3F4Y - chains C and F of the 6 polymer chains in the assembly; structure by X-ray diffraction, 2.00 A resolution.

# Chain C
Name: Envelope glycoprotein gp160
Notes: fragment: HIV gp41 NHR domain
UniProt: P04580 (ENV_HV1Z6); residues 1-36 here correspond to UniProt positions 545-580 (UniProt number = residue number + 544)
Sequence (38 residues; each row starts with the number of its first residue; numbering starts at 0):
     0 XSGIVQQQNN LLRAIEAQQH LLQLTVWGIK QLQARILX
Modified residues: ACE (acetyl group) at position 0; NH2 (amino group) at position 37
Swiss-Prot annotation at these positions:
  - region: Lys29 to Leu36 (Immunosuppression)

# Chain F
Name: Mutant peptide derived from HIV gp41 CHR domain
Notes: fragment: HIV gp41 CHR domain mutant; engineered mutation(s): M1T, M4E, E5A, E9A, N11A, N12E, T14A, S15A, L16R, H18E, S19A, N21E, Q33A, E34A, L36R
Sequence (40 residues; numbered 0 to 39; the number before each row is that of its first residue; numbering starts at 0):
     0 XTTWEAWDRA IAEYAARIEA LIRAAQEQQE KNEAALRELX
Modified residues: ACE (acetyl group) at position 0; NH2 (amino group) at position 39

# Interface between chain C and chain F
Pairs across the interface - 31 pairs, chain C then chain F:
  Gly2(C) - Gln27(F)  hydrogen bond (backbone-side chain)
  Gly2(C) - Asn31(F)  hydrogen bond (backbone-side chain)
  Ile3(C) - Asn31(F)
  Gln5(C) - Gln27(F)
  Gln6(C) - Ala24(F)  hydrogen bond (side chain-backbone)
  Gln6(C) - Gln27(F)
  Gln6(C) - Gln28(F)  hydrogen bond
  Gln6(C) - Asn31(F)
  Asn9(C) - Ala23(F)
  Asn9(C) - Gln27(F)
  Arg12(C) - Leu20(F)
  Ala13(C) - Leu20(F)  hydrophobic
  Ala16(C) - Ile17(F)  hydrophobic
  His19(C) - Tyr13(F)
  Leu20(C) - Ile10(F)  hydrophobic
  Leu20(C) - Tyr13(F)  hydrophobic
  Leu20(C) - Ile17(F)  hydrophobic
  Leu23(C) - Trp6(F)  hydrogen bond (backbone-side chain)
  Leu23(C) - Ala9(F)  hydrophobic
  Leu23(C) - Ile10(F)
  Trp26(C) - ACE_0(F)
  Trp26(C) - Thr1(F)
  Trp26(C) - Thr2(F)
  Trp26(C) - Ala5(F)
  Trp26(C) - Trp6(F)
  Gly27(C) - Trp3(F)
  Gly27(C) - Trp6(F)
  Gln30(C) - Thr1(F)  hydrogen bond (side chain-backbone)
  Gln30(C) - Thr2(F)
  Gln30(C) - Trp3(F)
  Leu31(C) - Trp3(F)  hydrophobic
Also at the interface, not in a pair above, chain C (18 interface residues in all): Leu10, Gln17, Thr24
Also at the interface, not in a pair above, chain F (17 interface residues in all): Ala14

# In short
The interface between chain C and chain F involves 18 residues on one side and 17 on the other; the contacts
include 6 hydrogen bonds. Polar contacts include Gly2(C)-Gln27(F), Gly2(C)-Asn31(F) and Gln6(C)-Ala24(F).
Chain C is Envelope glycoprotein gp160 and chain F is Mutant peptide derived from HIV gp41 CHR domain; the
structure, HIV gp41 six-helix bundle containing a mutant CHR alpha-peptide sequence, was determined by X-ray
diffraction (same publication as 3G7A, 3F4Z and 3F50).
